PDB entry 6GOV | electron microscopy, 3.70 A resolution | chains Y and L of the 13 polymer chains in the assembly

[Chain Y]
Name: DNA-directed RNA polymerase subunit beta'
Organism: Escherichia coli O157:H7
Notes: EC 2.7.7.6
UniProtKB: P0A8T8 (RPOC_ECO57); residues 1-1407 here = UniProt positions 1-1407
Amino-acid sequence (1417 residues; row label = number of the first residue in the row):
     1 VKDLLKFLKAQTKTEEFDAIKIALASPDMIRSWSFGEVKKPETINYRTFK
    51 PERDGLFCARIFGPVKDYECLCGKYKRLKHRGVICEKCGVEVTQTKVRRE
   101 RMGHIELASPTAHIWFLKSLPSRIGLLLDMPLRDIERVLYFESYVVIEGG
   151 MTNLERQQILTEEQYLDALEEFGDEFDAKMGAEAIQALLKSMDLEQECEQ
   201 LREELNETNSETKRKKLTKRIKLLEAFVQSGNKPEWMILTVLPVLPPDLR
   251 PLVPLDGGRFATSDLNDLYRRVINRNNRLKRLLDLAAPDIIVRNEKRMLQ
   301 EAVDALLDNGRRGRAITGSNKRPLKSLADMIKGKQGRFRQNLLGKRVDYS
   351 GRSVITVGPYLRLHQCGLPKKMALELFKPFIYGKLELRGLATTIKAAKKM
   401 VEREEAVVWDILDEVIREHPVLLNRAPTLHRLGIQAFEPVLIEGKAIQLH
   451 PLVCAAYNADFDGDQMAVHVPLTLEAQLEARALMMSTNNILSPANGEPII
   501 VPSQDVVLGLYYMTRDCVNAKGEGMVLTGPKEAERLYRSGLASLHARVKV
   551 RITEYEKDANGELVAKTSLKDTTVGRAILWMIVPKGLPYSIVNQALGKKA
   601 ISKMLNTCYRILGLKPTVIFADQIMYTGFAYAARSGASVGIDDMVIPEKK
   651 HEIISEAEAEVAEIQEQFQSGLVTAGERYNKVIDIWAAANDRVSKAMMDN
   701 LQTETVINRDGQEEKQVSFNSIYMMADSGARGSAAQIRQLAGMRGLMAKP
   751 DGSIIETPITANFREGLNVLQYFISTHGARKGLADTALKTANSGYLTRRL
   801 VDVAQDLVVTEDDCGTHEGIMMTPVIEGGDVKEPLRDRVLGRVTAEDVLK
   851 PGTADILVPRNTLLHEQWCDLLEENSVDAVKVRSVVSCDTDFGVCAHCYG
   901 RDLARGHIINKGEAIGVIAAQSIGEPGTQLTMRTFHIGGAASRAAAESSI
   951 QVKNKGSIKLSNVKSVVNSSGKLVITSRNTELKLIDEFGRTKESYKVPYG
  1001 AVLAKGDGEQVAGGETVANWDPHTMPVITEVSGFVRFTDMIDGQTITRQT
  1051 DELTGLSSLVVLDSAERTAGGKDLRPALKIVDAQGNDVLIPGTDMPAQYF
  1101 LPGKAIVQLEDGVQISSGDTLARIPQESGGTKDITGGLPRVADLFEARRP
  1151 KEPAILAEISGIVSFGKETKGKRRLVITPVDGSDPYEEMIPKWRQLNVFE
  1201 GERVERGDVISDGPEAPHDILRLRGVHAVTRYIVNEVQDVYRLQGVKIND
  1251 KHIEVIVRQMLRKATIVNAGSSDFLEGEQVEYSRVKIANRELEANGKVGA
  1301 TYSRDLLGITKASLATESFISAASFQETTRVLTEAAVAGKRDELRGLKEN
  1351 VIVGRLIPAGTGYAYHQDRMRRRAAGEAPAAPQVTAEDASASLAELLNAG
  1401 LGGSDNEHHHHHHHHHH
Unresolved in the structure: 1-13, 933-947, 1127-1134, 1376-1417
Differences from the reference sequence: conflict Val-1 (Met in P0A8T8); expression tag (1408-1417)
Curated features (UniProtKB/Swiss-Prot):
  - binding site (Zn(2+)): Cys-70, Cys-72, Cys-85, Cys-88, Cys-814, Cys-888, Cys-895, Cys-898
  - binding site (Mg(2+)): Asp-460, Asp-462, Asp-464
  - modified residue: Lys-972 (N6-acetyllysine)
Bound ions: Zn2+ site 1: Cys-70, Cys-72, Cys-85, Cys-88; Mg2+: Asp-460, Asp-462, Asp-464 (shared with 1 residue of chain R); Zn2+ site 2: Cys-814, Cys-888, Asp-889, Cys-895, Cys-898
From the paper describing this entry:
  - binding site for I (65-nt DNA): Arg-47

[Chain L]
Molecule: II (65-nt DNA)
Sequence (65 nucleotides; numbered 1 to 65; the number before each row is that of its first residue):
     1 CTTGTTATCCGCTCACAATGCCACACGCCTAACGAGCCGGAAGCATAAAG
    51 TGTAAAGCCTTTTTT
Unresolved in the structure: 1-3, 41-65

[How chain Y and chain L interact]
Residue-residue contacts - 20 pairs, chain Y then chain L:
  Leu-120(Y) with DA15(L), sugar contact
  Arg-311(Y) with DC16(L), salt bridge to the phosphate
  Gly-318(Y) with DC29(L), base contact
  Ser-319(Y) with DC29(L), sugar contact
  Lys-334(Y) with DA18(L), salt bridge to the phosphate; DT19(L), phosphate contact; DG20(L), phosphate contact
  Arg-346(Y) with DC22(L), salt bridge to the phosphate
  Arg-352(Y) with DC21(L), phosphate contact; DC22(L), salt bridge to the phosphate
  Pro-427(Y) with DG20(L), base contact
  Thr-790(Y) with DT19(L), base contact
  Ala-791(Y) with DT19(L), phosphate contact
  Tyr-795(Y) with DA17(L), phosphate contact; DA18(L), sugar contact
  Lys-1172(Y) with DC9(L), phosphate contact; DC10(L), salt bridge to the phosphate
  Gln-1326(Y) with DA17(L), phosphate contact
  Glu-1327(Y) with DC16(L), sugar contact; DA17(L), hydrogen bond to the phosphate
Other interface residues (no listed pair), chain Y (16 interface residues in all): Ser-210, Arg-339
Other interface residues (no listed pair), chain L (14 interface residues in all): DA7, DT8, DC28

[In short]
16 residues of chain Y and 14 residues of chain L are in contact; the contacts include 1 hydrogen bond and 5
salt bridges. Polar contacts include Glu-1327(Y)/DA17(L), Arg-311(Y)/DC16(L) and Lys-334(Y)/DA18(L). Curated
annotation (UniProt) lists 8 Zn2+-binding residues and 3 Mg2+-binding residues on chain Y. The paper reports a
binding site for I (65-nt DNA) at Arg-47(Y).
Here chain Y is DNA-directed RNA polymerase subunit beta' (Escherichia coli O157:H7) and chain L is II (65-nt
DNA). Entry 6GOV (Structure of THE RNA POLYMERASE LAMBDA-BASED ANTITERMINATION COMPLEX) was determined by
electron microscopy.
